Entry 2E5D (X-ray diffraction, 2.00 A resolution); this record covers chains A and B.

# Chain A (and B)
Name: Nicotinamide phosphoribosyltransferase
Organism: Homo sapiens
Notes: EC 2.4.2.12; chain B of this document is another copy of the same molecule, construct and numbering; everything in this record applies to it too
UniProtKB: P43490 (NAMPT_HUMAN); residues 1-491 here = UniProt positions 1-491
Amino-acid sequence (499 residues; row label = number of the first residue in the row; numbers below 1 keep their minus sign (Gly-7 is residue -7)):
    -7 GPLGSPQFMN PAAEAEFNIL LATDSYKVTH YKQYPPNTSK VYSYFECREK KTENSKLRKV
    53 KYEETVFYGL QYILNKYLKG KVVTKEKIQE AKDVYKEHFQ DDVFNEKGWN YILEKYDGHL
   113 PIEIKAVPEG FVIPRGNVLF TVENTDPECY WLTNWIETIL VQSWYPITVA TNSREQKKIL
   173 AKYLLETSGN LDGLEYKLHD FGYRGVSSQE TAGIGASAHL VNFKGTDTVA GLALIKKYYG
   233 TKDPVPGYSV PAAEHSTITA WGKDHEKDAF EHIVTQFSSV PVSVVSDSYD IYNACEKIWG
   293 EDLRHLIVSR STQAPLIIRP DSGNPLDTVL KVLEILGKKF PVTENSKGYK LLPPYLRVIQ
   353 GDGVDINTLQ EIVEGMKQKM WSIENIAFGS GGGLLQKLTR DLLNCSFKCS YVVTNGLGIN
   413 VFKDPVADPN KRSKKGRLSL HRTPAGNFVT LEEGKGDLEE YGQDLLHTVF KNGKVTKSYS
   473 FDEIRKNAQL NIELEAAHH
Disordered / not traced: -7 to 7, 43-52, 484-491
Construct notes: expression tag (-7 to 0)
Ligand contacts: nicotinamide (NCA): Phe193, Arg196, Asp219, Ala244, Ala245, Arg311

# Interface between chain A and chain B
Pairs across the interface (224; chain A residue first):
  Phe9(A) with Gln201(B)
  Leu13(A) with Tyr195(B); Val221(B)
  Ala14(A) with Tyr195(B)
  Thr15(A) with Tyr195(B); Asp219(B); Val221(B)
  Asp16(A) with Tyr195(B); Arg196(B), salt bridge; Asp219(B)
  Ser17(A) with Thr218(B), hydrogen bond (side chain-backbone); Asp219(B), hydrogen bond (backbone-backbone); Val221(B); Ser241(B)
  Tyr18(A) with Arg196(B), hydrogen bond; Asp219(B), hydrogen bond (backbone-side chain); Ala244(B); Ala245(B); Glu246(B), hydrogen bond; Arg311(B)
  Lys19(A) with Arg196(B); Glu246(B), salt bridge
  Thr21(A) with Pro243(B); Ala244(B); Phe269(B)
  His22(A) with Ala244(B), hydrogen bond (side chain-backbone); Ala245(B); Glu246(B), salt bridge; Thr249(B)
  Lys24(A) with His264(B); Gln268(B); Phe269(B)
  Gln25(A) with Ala244(B), hydrogen bond (side chain-backbone); Ala245(B); Thr249(B), hydrogen bond; Trp253(B), hydrogen bond (backbone-side chain); His264(B); Ile265(B); Phe269(B)
  Tyr26(A) with Glu246(B); Ser248(B), hydrogen bond; Thr249(B); Trp253(B); His264(B)
  Pro27(A) with Ala252(B); Trp253(B)
  Pro28(A) with Trp253(B)
  Tyr69(A) with Gln201(B)
  Glu82(A) with Lys228(B), salt bridge
  Val86(A) with Leu224(B), hydrophobic
  Tyr87(A) with Val221(B)
  Glu89(A) with Pro236(B); Val237(B); Tyr240(B)
  His90(A) with Thr218(B), hydrogen bond (side chain-backbone); Leu224(B); Gly239(B); Tyr240(B); Ser241(B), hydrogen bond (backbone-backbone)
  Phe91(A) with Ser241(B); Val242(B)
  Gln92(A) with Tyr240(B)
  Val95(A) with Phe269(B), hydrophobic
  Asn146(A) with Glu246(B); Ser248(B)
  Glu149(A) with Arg196(B), salt bridge; Glu246(B)
  Thr150(A) with Tyr195(B); Arg196(B)
  Ile151(A) with Gln201(B)
  Val153(A) with Arg196(B)
  Gln154(A) with Tyr195(B), hydrogen bond (side chain-backbone); Arg196(B); Val198(B); Ser200(B), hydrogen bond (side chain-backbone); Gln201(B), hydrogen bond
  Trp156(A) with Arg196(B), hydrogen bond (side chain-backbone); Gly197(B); Val198(B), hydrogen bond (side chain-backbone); Gln388(B)
  Tyr157(A) with Ser199(B)
  Tyr195(A) with Leu13(B); Ala14(B); Thr15(B); Asp16(B); Thr150(B); Gln154(B), hydrogen bond (backbone-side chain)
  Arg196(A) with Asp16(B), salt bridge; Tyr18(B), hydrogen bond; Lys19(B); Glu149(B), salt bridge; Thr150(B); Val153(B); Gln154(B); Trp156(B), hydrogen bond (backbone-side chain); Arg392(B)
  Gly197(A) with Trp156(B), hydrogen bond (backbone-side chain)
  Val198(A) with Gln154(B); Trp156(B), hydrogen bond (backbone-side chain)
  Ser199(A) with Tyr157(B); Ser199(B), hydrogen bond; Thr203(B), hydrogen bond; Ile206(B)
  Ser200(A) with Gln154(B), hydrogen bond (backbone-side chain); Ser200(B), hydrogen bond; Glu202(B); Thr203(B), hydrogen bond; Ile206(B)
  Gln201(A) with Phe9(B); Ala14(B); Tyr69(B); Ile151(B); Gln154(B), hydrogen bond; Glu202(B), hydrogen bond (backbone-side chain)
  Glu202(A) with Ser200(B); Gln201(B), hydrogen bond (side chain-backbone); Glu202(B), hydrogen bond (backbone-side chain)
  Thr203(A) with Ser199(B), hydrogen bond; Ser200(B), hydrogen bond; Thr203(B), hydrogen bond
  Ile206(A) with Ser199(B); Ser200(B)
  Thr218(A) with Ser17(B), hydrogen bond (backbone-side chain); His90(B), hydrogen bond (backbone-side chain)
  Asp219(A) with Thr15(B); Asp16(B); Ser17(B), hydrogen bond (backbone-backbone); Tyr18(B), hydrogen bond (side chain-backbone)
  Val221(A) with Leu13(B); Thr15(B); Ser17(B); Tyr87(B), hydrophobic
  Leu224(A) with Val86(B), hydrophobic; His90(B)
  Pro236(A) with Glu89(B)
  Val237(A) with Glu89(B); His90(B)
  Gly239(A) with His90(B), hydrogen bond (backbone-side chain)
  Tyr240(A) with Glu89(B); His90(B)
  Ser241(A) with Ser17(B); His90(B), hydrogen bond (backbone-backbone); Phe91(B)
  Pro243(A) with Thr21(B)
  Ala244(A) with Tyr18(B); Thr21(B); His22(B), hydrogen bond (backbone-side chain); Gln25(B), hydrogen bond (backbone-side chain)
  Ala245(A) with Tyr18(B); His22(B); Gln25(B)
  Glu246(A) with Tyr18(B), hydrogen bond; Lys19(B), salt bridge; His22(B), salt bridge; Tyr26(B); Asn146(B), hydrogen bond; Glu149(B)
  His247(A) with Lys415(B), hydrogen bond
  Ser248(A) with Tyr26(B), hydrogen bond; Asn146(B), hydrogen bond; Cys401(B)
  Thr249(A) with His22(B); Gln25(B), hydrogen bond; Tyr26(B)
  Thr251(A) with Val413(B); Phe414(B)
  Ala252(A) with Pro27(B); Val404(B); Ile411(B); Val413(B), hydrophobic
  Trp253(A) with Gln25(B), hydrogen bond (side chain-backbone); Tyr26(B); Pro27(B); Pro28(B)
  Lys255(A) with Phe414(B)
  His264(A) with Lys24(B); Gln25(B); Tyr26(B)
  Ile265(A) with Gln25(B)
  Gln268(A) with Lys24(B)
  Phe269(A) with Thr21(B); Gln25(B); Val95(B), hydrophobic
  Val272(A) with Asp93(B)
  Asp279(A) with Pro417(B)
  Ser280(A) with Lys415(B); Asp416(B), hydrogen bond (backbone-backbone); Pro417(B)
  Tyr281(A) with Phe414(B); Asp416(B); Pro417(B); Val418(B), hydrogen bond (backbone-backbone)
  Asp282(A) with Val418(B)
  Asp313(A) with Lys423(B), hydrogen bond (backbone-side chain)
  Ser314(A) with Pro417(B); Lys423(B)
  Asp354(A) with Lys423(B), salt bridge
  Gln388(A) with Trp156(B); Gln388(B); Leu390(B), hydrogen bond (side chain-backbone)
  Lys389(A) with Thr391(B)
  Leu390(A) with Gln388(B), hydrogen bond (backbone-side chain)
  Thr391(A) with Lys389(B)
  Arg392(A) with Arg196(B)
  Cys401(A) with Ser248(B)
  Val404(A) with Ala252(B)
  Val413(A) with Thr251(B); Ala252(B), hydrophobic
  Phe414(A) with Thr251(B); Lys255(B); Tyr281(B)
  Lys415(A) with His247(B), hydrogen bond; Ser280(B)
  Asp416(A) with Ser280(B), hydrogen bond (backbone-backbone); Tyr281(B)
  Pro417(A) with Asp279(B); Ser280(B); Tyr281(B); Ser314(B)
  Val418(A) with Tyr281(B), hydrogen bond (backbone-backbone); Asp282(B)
  Ala419(A) with Gly315(B)
  Lys423(A) with Asp313(B), hydrogen bond (side chain-backbone); Asp354(B), salt bridge
Also at the interface, not in a pair above, chain A (99 interface residues in all): Ala204, Ala222, Val242, Gly254, Ile283, Tyr284, Arg311, Gly315, Lys400, Asp420
Also at the interface, not in a pair above, chain B (101 interface residues in all): Gln92, Ala204, Thr220, Ala222, Ile283, Tyr284, Lys400, Ala419, Asp420, Lys427

# Summary
99 residues of chain A and 101 residues of chain B are in contact, with 58 hydrogen bonds and 11 salt bridges.
Polar contacts include Asp16(A)-Arg196(B), Lys19(A)-Glu246(B) and His22(A)-Glu246(B). Bound to chain A:
nicotinamide.
Chain A and chain B are both Nicotinamide phosphoribosyltransferase (Homo sapiens); the structure, Crystal
structure of Human NMPRTase complexed with nicotinamide, was determined by X-ray diffraction together with
2E5B and 2E5C from the same study.
